8TOX - chains B and C of the 12 polymer chains in the assembly; structure by electron microscopy, 2.30 A resolution.

# Chain B
Molecule: Envelope glycoprotein gp41
Source organism: Human immunodeficiency virus 1
UniProt: Q2N0S6 (Q2N0S6_9HIV1); residues 512-664 here correspond to UniProt positions 509-661 (UniProt number = residue number - 3)
Sequence (153 residues; row label = number of the first residue in the row):
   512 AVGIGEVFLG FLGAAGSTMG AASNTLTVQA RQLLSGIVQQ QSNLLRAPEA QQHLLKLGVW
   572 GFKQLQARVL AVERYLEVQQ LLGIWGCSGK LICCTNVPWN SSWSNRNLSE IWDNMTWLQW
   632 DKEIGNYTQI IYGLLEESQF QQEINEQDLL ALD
Not modelled in the structure: 550-563
Construct notes: engineered mutation Glu517 (Ala514 in Q2N0S6), Asn535 (Met532 in Q2N0S6), Gln543 (Asn540 in Q2N0S6), Pro559 (Ile556 in Q2N0S6), Gly569 (Thr566 in Q2N0S6), Phe573 (Ile570 in Q2N0S6), Glu588 (Arg585 in Q2N0S6), Val589 (Asp586 in Q2N0S6), Cys605 (Thr602 in Q2N0S6), Gly636 (Ser633 in Q2N0S6), Phe651 (Asn648 in Q2N0S6), Ile655 (Lys652 in Q2N0S6)
Cystine bridges: Cys598-Cys604
Covalently attached groups: N-acetylglucosamine (NAG) linked to Asn611, Asn618, Asn637
Reported in the primary citation:
  - mutagenesis - A517E (17.66 kcal/mol): increased binding to antibody ACS202 Fab heavy chain
  - mutagenesis - G514S: increased binding to VRC34.01
  - mutagenesis - G514S: increased binding to DF1W-a.01

# Chain C
Molecule: Envelope glycoprotein gp120
Source organism: Human immunodeficiency virus 1
UniProt: Q2N0S6 (Q2N0S6_9HIV1); the construct lacks a stretch of the UniProt sequence and is renumbered around it, so the offset changes along the chain: 31-141 = UniProt 30-140; 150-185 = UniProt 141-176; 189-309 = UniProt 188-308; 312-321 = UniProt 309-318; 2 more segments
Sequence (475 residues; numbered 31 to 507 plus 12 insertion-coded residues; 14 numbers in that range are skipped by the numbering (no residue carries them; nothing is unmodelled there); the number before each row is that of its first residue; a row labelled like 185A-185K holds insertion residues (185A, then the next letters in order)):
    31 AENLWVTVYY GVPVWKDAET TLFCASDAKA YETEKHNVWA THACVPTDPN PQEIHLENVT
    91 EEFNMWKNNM VEQMHTDIIS LWDQSLKPCV KLTPLCVTLQ CTNVTNNITD D
   150 MRGELKNCSF NMTTELRDKK QKVYSLFYRL DVVQIN
185A-185K ENQGNRSNNSN
   189 KEYRLINCNT SACTQICPKV SFEPIPIHYC APAGFAILKC KDKKFNGTGP CKNVSTVQCT
   249 HGIKPVVSTQ LLLNGSLAEE EVMIRSENIT NNAKNIIVQF NTPVQINCTR PNNMTRKSIR
   309 I
   312 GPGQAFYALG
  321A D
   322 IIGDIRQPHC TVSKATWNET LGKVVKQLRK HFGNNTIIFF ANSSGGDLEV TTHSFNCGGE
   382 FFYCNTSGLF NSTWISN
   400 TSVQGSNSTG SNDSITLPCR IKQIINMWQR VGQCMYAPPI QGVIRCVSNI TGLILTRDGG
   460 STNSTTETFR PGGGDMRDNW RSELYKYKVV KIEPLGVAPT RCKRRVVG
Not modelled in the structure: 31, 185A-185K, 400-409, 506-507
Construct notes: engineered mutation Cys201 (Ile200 in Q2N0S6), Ile204 (Ala203 in Q2N0S6), Lys240 (Pro239 in Q2N0S6), Asn241 (Ser240 in Q2N0S6), Ile285 (Leu284 in Q2N0S6), Met302 (Asn301 in Q2N0S6), Leu320 (Thr317 in Q2N0S6), Pro329 (Ala327 in Q2N0S6), Phe360 (Arg358 in Q2N0S6), Val430 (Ile427 in Q2N0S6), Cys433 (Ala430 in Q2N0S6), Cys501 (Ala498 in Q2N0S6)
Cystine bridges: Cys54-Cys74, Cys119-Cys205, Cys126-Cys196, Cys131-Cys157, Cys201-Cys433, Cys218-Cys247, Cys228-Cys239, Cys296-Cys331, Cys378-Cys445, Cys385-Cys418
Covalently attached groups: glycan linked to Asn88; N-acetylglucosamine (NAG) linked to Asn133, Asn137, Asn156, Asn160, Asn197, Asn234, Asn241, Asn262, Asn276, Asn295, Asn301, Asn339, Asn355, Asn363, Asn386, Asn392, Asn448

# Interface between chain B and chain C
Pairs across the interface (10; chain B residue first):
  Gln658(B) - Thr37(C)
  Gln658(B) - Tyr39(C)  hydrogen bond
  Gln658(B) - Thr499(C)
  Gln658(B) - Cys501(C)
  Leu661(B) - Cys501(C)  hydrophobic
  Leu661(B) - Lys502(C)
  Leu661(B) - Arg504(C)
  Ala662(B) - Arg500(C)
  Ala662(B) - Cys501(C)
  Asp664(B) - Arg504(C)  salt bridge
Other interface residues (no listed pair), chain B (5 interface residues in all): Leu660

# In short
The interface between chain B and chain C involves 5 residues on one side and 7 on the other; the contacts
include 1 hydrogen bond and 1 salt bridge. Among the polar pairs are Asp664(B)-Arg504(C) and
Gln658(B)-Tyr39(C). The paper reports that A517E of chain B increases binding to antibody ACS202 Fab heavy
chain; G514S of chain B increases binding to VRC34.01.
Chain B is Envelope glycoprotein gp41 and chain C is Envelope glycoprotein gp120, both from Human
immunodeficiency virus 1; the structure, Cryo-EM structure of BG505 Env mutant A517E in complex with antibody
ACS202 Fab, was determined by electron microscopy.
